5J2U - chains B and C of the 8 polymer chains in the assembly; structure by X-ray diffraction, 2.50 A resolution.

Chain B:
Name: Tubulin beta-2B chain
Organism: Bos taurus
Reference sequence: Q6B856 (TBB2B_BOVIN); the author numbering skips numbers that UniProt does not, so the offset changes along the chain: 1-42 = UniProt 1-42; 45-360 = UniProt 43-358; 369-455 = UniProt 359-445
Chain sequence (445 residues; row label = number of the first residue in the row; note: 10 numbers in that range are skipped by the numbering (no residue carries them; nothing is unmodelled there)):
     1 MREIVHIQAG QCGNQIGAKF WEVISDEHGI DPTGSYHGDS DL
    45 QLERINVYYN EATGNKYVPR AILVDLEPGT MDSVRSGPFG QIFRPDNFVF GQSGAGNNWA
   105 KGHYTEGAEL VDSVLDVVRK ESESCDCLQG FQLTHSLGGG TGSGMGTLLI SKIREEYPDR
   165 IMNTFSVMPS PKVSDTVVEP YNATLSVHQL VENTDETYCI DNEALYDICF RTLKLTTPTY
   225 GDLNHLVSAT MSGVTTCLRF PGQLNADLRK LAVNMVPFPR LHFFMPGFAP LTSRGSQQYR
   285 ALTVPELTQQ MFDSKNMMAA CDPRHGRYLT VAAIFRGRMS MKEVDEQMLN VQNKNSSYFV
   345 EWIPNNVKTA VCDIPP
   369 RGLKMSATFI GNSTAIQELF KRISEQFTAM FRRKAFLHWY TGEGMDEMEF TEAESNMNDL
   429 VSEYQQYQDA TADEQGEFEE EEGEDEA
Not modelled in the structure: 439-455
Metal / ion sites: Mg2+ near E113 (its only coordinating residue here)
Small-molecule neighbours: GDP (guanosine-5'-diphosphate): A9, G10, Q11, C12, Q15, I16, D69, A99, N101, S140, G142, G143, G144, T145, G146, V171, P173, V177, S178, E183, N206, Y224, L227, N228
Swiss-Prot annotation at these positions:
  - motif: M1 to I4 (MREI motif)
  - binding site (GTP): Q11, E71, S140, G144, T145, G146, N206, N228
  - binding site (Mg(2+)): E71
  - modified residue: S40 (Phosphoserine), T57 (Phosphothreonine), K60 (N6-acetyllysine), S174 (Phosphoserine), T287 (Phosphothreonine), T292 (Phosphothreonine), R320 (Omega-N-methylarginine), E448 (5-glutamyl polyglutamate)
  - cross-link (Glycyl lysine isopeptide (Lys-Gly)): K60 (interchain with G-Cter in ubiquitin), K326 (interchain with G-Cter in ubiquitin)
What the authors report for this chain:
  - binding site for Monomethyl auristatin F (MMAF): Q15, Y224, R278
  - conformationally variable residues (side-chain flip): Q15
  - binding site for Monomethyl auristatin F (MMAF): K19
  - contacts within the chain: D226-R278

Chain C:
Name: Tubulin alpha-1B chain
Organism: Bos taurus
Reference sequence: P81947 (TBA1B_BOVIN); residues 1-451 here = UniProt positions 1-451
Chain sequence (451 residues; numbered 1 to 451; the number before each row is that of its first residue):
     1 MRECISIHVG QAGVQIGNAC WELYCLEHGI QPDGQMPSDK TIGGGDDSFN TFFSETGAGK
    61 HVPRAVFVDL EPTVIDEVRT GTYRQLFHPE QLITGKEDAA NNYARGHYTI GKEIIDLVLD
   121 RIRKLADQCT GLQGFLVFHS FGGGTGSGFT SLLMERLSVD YGKKSKLEFS IYPAPQVSTA
   181 VVEPYNSILT THTTLEHSDC AFMVDNEAIY DICRRNLDIE RPTYTNLNRL ISQIVSSITA
   241 SLRFDGALNV DLTEFQTNLV PYPRIHFPLA TYAPVISAEK AYHEQLSVAE ITNACFEPAN
   301 QMVKCDPRHG KYMACCLLYR GDVVPKDVNA AIATIKTKRS IQFVDWCPTG FKVGINYQPP
   361 TVVPGGDLAK VQRAVCMLSN TTAIAEAWAR LDHKFDLMYA KRAFVHWYVG EGMEEGEFSE
   421 AREDMAALEK DYEEVGVDSV EGEGEEEGEE Y
Not modelled in the structure: 441-451
Metal / ion sites: Mg2+: D39, T41, G44, E55
Small-molecule neighbours: GTP (guanosine-5'-triphosphate): G10, Q11, A12, Q15, I16, D69, D98, A99, A100, N101, N102, S140, G142, G143, G144, T145, G146, I171, P173, V177, S178, T179, E183, N206, Y224, L227, N228, I231

Chain B / chain C interface:
Pairs across the interface (40):
  E71(B) - R2(C)  salt bridge
  Q96(B) - M1(C)
  Q96(B) - R2(C)  hydrogen bond (backbone-side chain)
  S97(B) - R2(C)  hydrogen bond (backbone-side chain)
  G98(B) - R2(C)
  N101(B) - E254(C)  hydrogen bond
  D179(B) - N258(C)  hydrogen bond (backbone-side chain)
  D179(B) - G350(C)
  D179(B) - F351(C)  hydrogen bond (side chain-backbone)
  D179(B) - K352(C)
  T180(B) - N258(C)
  T180(B) - K352(C)  hydrogen bond
  V181(B) - N258(C)  hydrogen bond (backbone-side chain)
  V181(B) - P348(C)  hydrophobic
  T221(B) - K326(C)
  A397(B) - W346(C)
  M398(B) - W346(C)
  R400(B) - D345(C)  salt bridge
  R400(B) - S439(C)
  R401(B) - Y262(C)  hydrogen bond (backbone-side chain)
  R401(B) - W346(C)
  R401(B) - E434(C)  hydrogen bond (side chain-backbone)
  R401(B) - V435(C)
  R401(B) - V437(C)  hydrogen bond (side chain-backbone)
  R401(B) - D438(C)
  R401(B) - S439(C)  hydrogen bond
  K402(B) - Y262(C)
  A403(B) - Y262(C)
  A403(B) - W346(C)  hydrophobic
  F404(B) - T257(C)
  F404(B) - N258(C)
  F404(B) - V260(C)
  F404(B) - P261(C)  hydrogen bond (backbone-backbone)
  H406(B) - V260(C)  hydrogen bond (side chain-backbone)
  H406(B) - P261(C)
  H406(B) - Y262(C)
  H406(B) - P263(C)
  W407(B) - Q256(C)
  W407(B) - T257(C)  hydrogen bond (side chain-backbone)
  W407(B) - V260(C)
Interface residues without a listed pair, chain B (19 interface residues in all): V182
Interface residues without a listed pair, chain C (25 interface residues in all): P325, N329, C347

In short:
Chain B and chain C form an interface of 19 and 25 residues respectively; the contacts include 14 hydrogen
bonds and 2 salt bridges. Polar contacts include E71(B)-R2(C), R400(B)-D345(C) and Q96(B)-R2(C). Chain B binds
GDP. From the paper: a binding site for Monomethyl auristatin F (MMAF) at Q15(B), Y224(B) and R278(B) among
others; conformational variability at Q15(B).
Chain B is Tubulin beta-2B chain and chain C is Tubulin alpha-1B chain, both from Bos taurus; the structure,
Tubulin-MMAF complex, was determined by X-ray diffraction together with 5IYZ and 5J2T from the same study.
